3MI1 - chains C and O of the 6 polymer chains in the assembly; structure by X-ray diffraction, 1.74 A resolution.

Chain C:
Molecule: Protocatechuate 3,4-dioxygenase alpha chain
Source organism: Pseudomonas putida
Notes: EC 1.13.11.3
Reference sequence: P00436 (PCXA_PSEPU); residues 1-200 here correspond to UniProt positions 2-201 (UniProt number = residue number + 1)
Sequence (200 residues; each row starts with the number of its first residue):
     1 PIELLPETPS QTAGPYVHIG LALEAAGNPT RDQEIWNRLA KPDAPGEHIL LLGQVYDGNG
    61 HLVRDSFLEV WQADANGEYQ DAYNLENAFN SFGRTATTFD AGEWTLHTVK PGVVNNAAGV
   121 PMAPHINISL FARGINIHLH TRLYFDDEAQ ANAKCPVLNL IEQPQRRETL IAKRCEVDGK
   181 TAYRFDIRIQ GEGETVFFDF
UniProt features mapped onto this chain:
  - binding site (3,4-dihydroxybenzoate): R133

Chain O:
Molecule: Protocatechuate 3,4-dioxygenase beta chain
Source organism: Pseudomonas putida
Notes: EC 1.13.11.3
Reference sequence: P00437 (PCXB_PSEPU); residues 301-538 here correspond to UniProt positions 2-239 (UniProt number = residue number - 299)
Sequence (238 residues; numbered 301 to 538; the number before each row is that of its first residue):
   301 PAQDNSRFVI RDRNWHPKAL TPDYKTSIAR SPRQALVSIP QSISETTGPN FSHLGFGAHD
   361 HDLLLNFNNG GLPIGERIIV AGRVVDQYGK PVPNTLVEMW QANAGGRYRH KNDRYLAPLD
   421 PNFGGVGRCL TDSDGYYSFR TIKPGPYPWR NGPNDWRPAH IYFGISGPSI ATKLITQLYF
   481 EGDPLIPMCP IVKSIANPEA VQQLIAKLDM NNANPMDCLA YRFDIVLRGQ RKTHFENC
Differences from the reference sequence: engineered mutation Y462 (His163 in P00437)
Ion coordination: Fe ion near Y462 (its only coordinating residue here)

How chain C and chain O interact:
Contacting residue pairs - 166 pairs, chain C then chain O:
  L4(C) with V309(O), hydrophobic; Q387(O); Y388(O), hydrophobic
  L5(C) with D386(O); Q387(O), hydrogen bond (backbone-side chain)
  P6(C) with W315(O), hydrophobic; Q503(O), hydrogen bond (backbone-side chain); V526(O)
  E7(C) with R311(O), salt bridge; W315(O), hydrogen bond (backbone-side chain); H316(O), salt bridge; Q387(O); Q503(O); V526(O); R528(O)
  T8(C) with H316(O); L474(O); T476(O); Q503(O); L504(O); I525(O); V526(O), hydrogen bond (side chain-backbone)
  P9(C) with W315(O); H316(O); T476(O), hydrogen bond (backbone-side chain); I495(O), hydrophobic; A500(O); L504(O)
  S10(C) with H316(O), hydrogen bond (backbone-side chain); P317(O); L474(O); I475(O), hydrogen bond (side chain-backbone)
  Q11(C) with I475(O), hydrogen bond (backbone-backbone); T476(O); Q477(O); Y479(O), hydrogen bond; I491(O); V492(O); S494(O), hydrogen bond; I495(O); L504(O)
  T12(C) with Y324(O); Y462(O); Q477(O), hydrogen bond (backbone-side chain)
  A13(C) with W400(O); Y462(O); I475(O), hydrophobic
  Y16(C) with W400(O), hydrogen bond (backbone-side chain); Y408(O), hydrophobic; H410(O); D413(O)
  V17(C) with W400(O)
  I19(C) with W400(O); Y408(O), hydrophobic; R409(O); H410(O); V426(O)
  G20(C) with W400(O); V426(O)
  L21(C) with E398(O); W400(O), hydrophobic; I475(O), hydrophobic
  N28(C) with R409(O), hydrogen bond (side chain-backbone)
  R31(C) with D360(O); V426(O); R428(O)
  Q33(C) with L354(O); G355(O), hydrogen bond (side chain-backbone); R428(O), hydrogen bond (backbone-side chain)
  I35(C) with F351(O), hydrophobic; L396(O), hydrophobic
  D57(C) with A329(O)
  G58(C) with A329(O), hydrogen bond (backbone-backbone)
  N59(C) with A329(O)
  V63(C) with R330(O)
  D65(C) with R330(O), salt bridge
  E69(C) with K473(O), salt bridge
  W71(C) with S344(O), hydrogen bond (side chain-backbone); T347(O), hydrogen bond; G348(O); P349(O); I470(O), hydrophobic
  E78(C) with P301(O)
  Y79(C) with P301(O); A302(O), hydrogen bond (backbone-backbone); S344(O), hydrogen bond; T347(O)
  Q80(C) with P301(O)
  D81(C) with A302(O); G348(O); P349(O); N350(O), hydrogen bond (backbone-backbone)
  Y83(C) with N350(O), hydrogen bond (backbone-backbone); F351(O), hydrophobic
  N84(C) with H353(O)
  F92(C) with P349(O), hydrophobic; F351(O), hydrophobic
  R94(C) with E398(O), salt bridge
  F99(C) with N412(O)
  V114(C) with I343(O), hydrophobic
  A117(C) with R307(O); Q341(O); N537(O), hydrogen bond (backbone-side chain)
  A118(C) with N537(O)
  M122(C) with S342(O); S344(O)
  H125(C) with S344(O), hydrogen bond
  N127(C) with S344(O); I470(O)
  F131(C) with K473(O); I475(O), hydrophobic
  A132(C) with R330(O)
  R133(C) with Y324(O); T326(O), hydrogen bond; R330(O), hydrogen bond (backbone-side chain)
  G134(C) with Y324(O), hydrogen bond (backbone-side chain); T326(O); S327(O); R330(O)
  I135(C) with R330(O)
  N136(C) with P317(O); K318(O), hydrogen bond (side chain-backbone); A319(O), hydrogen bond (side chain-backbone); T321(O), hydrogen bond; Y324(O); S494(O)
  I137(C) with R313(O); H316(O); P317(O)
  H138(C) with R311(O); K473(O)
  L139(C) with P332(O), hydrophobic
  H140(C) with R311(O)
  R142(C) with S342(O); S344(O); E345(O), salt bridge
  L160(C) with V337(O); I339(O), hydrophobic; P340(O)
  R166(C) with Q334(O)
  I189(C) with R330(O); S331(O); P332(O)
  Q190(C) with I328(O), hydrogen bond (side chain-backbone); A329(O); S331(O), hydrogen bond (side chain-backbone); R333(O)
  E194(C) with P332(O); R333(O), hydrogen bond (side chain-backbone); Q334(O), hydrogen bond (side chain-backbone)
  V196(C) with V337(O), hydrophobic
  F197(C) with P332(O), hydrophobic; L336(O); V337(O), hydrogen bond (backbone-backbone)
  F198(C) with V337(O); I339(O), hydrophobic
  D199(C) with R313(O), salt bridge; V337(O), hydrogen bond (backbone-backbone); S338(O); I339(O), hydrogen bond (backbone-backbone)
  F200(C) with I310(O); I339(O); Q341(O), hydrogen bond (backbone-side chain); E345(O); A471(O), hydrophobic; R528(O), hydrogen bond (backbone-side chain)
Interface residues without a listed pair, chain C (71 interface residues in all): G14, A26, G27, E34, A82, N115, N116, V157, I161
Interface residues without a listed pair, chain O (86 interface residues in all): D304, A335, V385, G389, Q401, K411, G424, G427, D524, L527, E536

Overview:
The interface between chain C and chain O involves 71 residues on one side and 86 on the other; the contacts
include 39 hydrogen bonds and 7 salt bridges. Among the polar pairs are E7(C)-R311(O), E7(C)-H316(O) and
D65(C)-R330(O).
Here chain C is Protocatechuate 3,4-dioxygenase alpha chain and chain O is Protocatechuate 3,4-dioxygenase
beta chain, both from Pseudomonas putida. Entry 3MI1 (Axial Ligand Swapping In Double Mutant Maintains
Intradiol-cleavage Chemistry in Protocatechuate 3,4-Dioxygenase) was determined by X-ray diffraction.
